PDB entry 7YQ5 | electron microscopy, 4.27 A resolution (low resolution: residue-level contacts below are approximate; hydrogen-bond / salt-bridge calls are withheld) | chains G and E of the 5 polymer chains in the assembly

Chain G:
Molecule: IR-A62 aptamer
Sequence (24 nucleotides; row label = number of the first residue in the row):
     1 CXXXAXGXAXGXGXCXAGXXCXGX
Modified positions: AF2 (2'-deoxy-2'-fluoroadenosine 5'-(dihydrogen phosphate)) at position 2, DUZ (5-(benzylcarbamoyl)-2'-deoxyuridine 5'-(dihydrogen phosphate)) at position 3, DUZ (5-(benzylcarbamoyl)-2'-deoxyuridine 5'-(dihydrogen phosphate)) at position 4, CFZ (2'-deoxy-2'-fluorocytidine 5'-(dihydrogen phosphate)) at position 6, CFZ (2'-deoxy-2'-fluorocytidine 5'-(dihydrogen phosphate)) at position 8, 85Y (2'-deoxy-5-{[(naphthalen-2-yl)methyl]carbamoyl}uridine 5'-(dihydrogen phosphate)) at position 10, OMG (o2'-methylguanosine-5'-monophosphate) at position 11, AF2 (2'-deoxy-2'-fluoroadenosine 5'-(dihydrogen phosphate)) at position 12, OMG (o2'-methylguanosine-5'-monophosphate) at position 13, DUZ (5-(benzylcarbamoyl)-2'-deoxyuridine 5'-(dihydrogen phosphate)) at position 14, 85Y (2'-deoxy-5-{[(naphthalen-2-yl)methyl]carbamoyl}uridine 5'-(dihydrogen phosphate)) at position 16, AF2 (2'-deoxy-2'-fluoroadenosine 5'-(dihydrogen phosphate)) at position 19, 85Y (2'-deoxy-5-{[(naphthalen-2-yl)methyl]carbamoyl}uridine 5'-(dihydrogen phosphate)) at position 20, OMC (o2'-methylycytidine-5'-monophosphate) at position 21, CFZ (2'-deoxy-2'-fluorocytidine 5'-(dihydrogen phosphate)) at position 22, DUZ (5-(benzylcarbamoyl)-2'-deoxyuridine 5'-(dihydrogen phosphate)) at position 24

Chain E:
Name: Isoform Short of Insulin receptor
Source organism: Homo sapiens
Notes: EC 2.7.10.1
Reference sequence: P06213-2 (INSR_HUMAN); residues 1-907 here correspond to UniProt positions 28-934 (UniProt number = residue number + 27)
Sequence (907 residues; row label = number of the first residue in the row):
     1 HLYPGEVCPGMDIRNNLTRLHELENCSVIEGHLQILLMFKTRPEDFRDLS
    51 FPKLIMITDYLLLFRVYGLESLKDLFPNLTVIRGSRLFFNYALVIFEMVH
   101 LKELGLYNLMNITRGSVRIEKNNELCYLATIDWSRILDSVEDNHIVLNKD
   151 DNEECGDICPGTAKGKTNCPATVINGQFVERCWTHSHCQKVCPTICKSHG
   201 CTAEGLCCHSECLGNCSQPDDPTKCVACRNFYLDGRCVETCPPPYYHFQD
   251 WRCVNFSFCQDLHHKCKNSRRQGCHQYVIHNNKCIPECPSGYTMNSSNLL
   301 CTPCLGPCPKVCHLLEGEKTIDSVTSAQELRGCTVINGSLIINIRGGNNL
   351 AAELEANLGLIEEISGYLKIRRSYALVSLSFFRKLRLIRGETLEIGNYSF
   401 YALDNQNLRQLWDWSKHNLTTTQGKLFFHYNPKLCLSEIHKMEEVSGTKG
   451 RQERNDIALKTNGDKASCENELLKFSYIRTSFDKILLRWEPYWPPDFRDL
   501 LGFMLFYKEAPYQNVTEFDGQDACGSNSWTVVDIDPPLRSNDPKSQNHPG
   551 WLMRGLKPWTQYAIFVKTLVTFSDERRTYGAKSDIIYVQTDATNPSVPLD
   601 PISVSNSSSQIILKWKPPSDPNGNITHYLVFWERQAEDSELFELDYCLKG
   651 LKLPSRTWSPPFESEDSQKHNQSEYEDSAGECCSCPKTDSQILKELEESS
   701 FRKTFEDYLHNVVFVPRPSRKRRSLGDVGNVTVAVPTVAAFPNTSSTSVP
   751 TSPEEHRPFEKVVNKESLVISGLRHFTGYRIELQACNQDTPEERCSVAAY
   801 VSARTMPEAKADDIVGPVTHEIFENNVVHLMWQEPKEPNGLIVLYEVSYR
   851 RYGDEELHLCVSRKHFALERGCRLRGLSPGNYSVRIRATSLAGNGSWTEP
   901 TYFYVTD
Disordered / not traced: 161-168, 656-755
Sequence notes: conflict His144 (Tyr171 in P06213-2), Thr421 (Ile448 in P06213-2), Lys465 (Gln492 in P06213-2)
Disulfide bonds: Cys8-Cys26, Cys126-Cys155, Cys159-Cys182, Cys169-Cys188, Cys192-Cys201, Cys196-Cys207, Cys208-Cys216, Cys212-Cys225, Cys228-Cys237, Cys241-Cys253, Cys259-Cys284, Cys266-Cys274, Cys288-Cys301, Cys304-Cys308, Cys312-Cys333, Cys435-Cys468, Cys647-Cys860, Cys786-Cys795
From the paper describing this entry:
  - mutagenesis - R271A, S323A, T325A, Y477A, K484A, L486A, R488A, W551A, L552A, R554A: decreased signaling in response to A43
  - mutagenesis - F705A: increased signaling in response to A62
  - mutagenesis - R702Y/T704W: decreased signaling in response to A62
  - mutagenesis - F64A, R702Y/T704W: abolished signaling in response to insulin
  - mutagenesis - V99R/V173R/V604R/S802R: decreased signaling

How chain G and chain E interact:
Pairs across the interface - 11 pairs, chain G then chain E:
  DUZ_3(G) - Lys544(E)
  DUZ_4(G) - Tyr477(E)
  DUZ_4(G) - Arg479(E)
  OMG_11(G) - Lys484(E)
  AF2_12(G) - Lys484(E)
  AF2_12(G) - Arg554(E)
  AF2_19(G) - Lys484(E)
  AF2_19(G) - Leu552(E)
  85Y_20(G) - Leu486(E)
  85Y_20(G) - Arg488(E)
  CFZ_22(G) - Gln546(E)
Also at the interface, not in a pair above, chain G (8 interface residues in all): OMC_21
Also at the interface, not in a pair above, chain E (11 interface residues in all): Ser476, His548

In short:
8 residues of chain G face 11 of chain E across their interface. The paper reports that R271A, S323A and T325A
of chain E, among others, reduce signaling in response to A43; F64A and R702Y/T704W of chain E abolish
signaling in response to insulin; 14 substitutions were tested in all.
Here chain G is IR-A62 aptamer and chain E is Isoform Short of Insulin receptor (Homo sapiens). Entry 7YQ5
(human insulin receptor bound with A62 DNA aptamer and insulin) was determined by electron microscopy together
with 7YQ3, 7YQ4, 7YQ6 and 8GUY from the same study.
